Entry 8EEU (electron microscopy, 3.50 A resolution); this record covers chains H and L of the 8 polymer chains in the assembly.

Chain H:
Molecule: Fab SKT05 heavy chain
From: Macaca fascicularis
Notes: antibody fragment or engineered binder
Amino-acid sequence (239 residues; row label = number of the first residue in the row; a row labelled like 52A-52C holds insertion residues (52A, then the next letters in order)):
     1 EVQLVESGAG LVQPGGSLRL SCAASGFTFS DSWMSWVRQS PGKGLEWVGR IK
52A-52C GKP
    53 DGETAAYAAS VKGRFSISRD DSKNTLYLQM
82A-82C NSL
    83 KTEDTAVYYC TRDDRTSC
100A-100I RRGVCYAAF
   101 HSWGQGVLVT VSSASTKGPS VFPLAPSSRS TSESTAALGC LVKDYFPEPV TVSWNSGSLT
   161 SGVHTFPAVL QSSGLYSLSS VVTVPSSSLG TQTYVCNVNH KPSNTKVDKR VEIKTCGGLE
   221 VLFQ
Not modelled in the structure: 114-224
Disulfides: Cys22-Cys92, Cys100-Cys100E

Chain L:
Molecule: Fab SKT05 light chain
From: Macaca fascicularis
Notes: antibody fragment or engineered binder
Amino-acid sequence (214 residues; row label = number of the first residue in the row):
     1 DIQMTQSPSS LSASAGDRVT LTCRASQAIS FYLAWYQQKP GKAPKRLIYD ASELQGGVPS
    61 RFSGSGSGTD FTLSINSLQP EDSATYFCLQ YDSPPFTFGP GTKVEIKRTV AAPSVFIFPP
   121 SEDQVKSGTV SVVCLLNNFY PREASVKWKV DGALKTGNSQ ESVTEQDSKD NTYSLSSTLT
   181 LSSTEYQSHK VYACEVTHQG LSSPVTKSFN RGEC
Not modelled in the structure: 108-214
Disulfides: Cys23-Cys88

Interface between chain H and chain L:
Pairs across the interface (26):
  Gln39(H) with Gln38(L), hydrogen bond
  Leu45(H) with Phe87(L), hydrophobic; Phe98(L), hydrophobic
  Trp47(H) with Phe96(L)
  Arg50(H) with Phe96(L)
  Tyr91(H) with Lys42(L)
  Asp96(H) with Arg46(L), salt bridge
  Thr98(H) with Asp50(L), hydrogen bond; Tyr91(L), hydrogen bond
  Ser99(H) with Phe31(L); Tyr32(L), hydrogen bond
  Tyr100F(H) with Tyr32(L); Tyr91(L); Asp92(L)
  Ala100G(H) with Tyr91(L)
  Ala100H(H) with Tyr36(L); Tyr91(L)
  Phe100I(H) with Tyr36(L), hydrogen bond (backbone-side chain); Arg46(L); Leu89(L), hydrophobic; Phe98(L), hydrophobic
  His101(H) with Arg46(L)
  Trp103(H) with Tyr36(L), hydrophobic; Pro44(L)
  Gly104(H) with Ala43(L)
  Gln105(H) with Lys42(L)
Other interface residues (no listed pair), chain H (17 interface residues in all): Arg100A
Other interface residues (no listed pair), chain L (21 interface residues in all): Ala34, Lys45, Tyr49, Gln55, Pro94, Pro95

Overview:
Chain H and chain L form an interface of 17 and 21 residues respectively, with 5 hydrogen bonds and 1 salt
bridge. Polar pairs include Asp96(H)-Arg46(L), Gln39(H)-Gln38(L) and Thr98(H)-Asp50(L).
Chain H is Fab SKT05 heavy chain and chain L is Fab SKT05 light chain, both from Macaca fascicularis; the
structure, Venezuelan equine encephalitis virus-like particle in complex with Fab SKT05, was determined by
electron microscopy, deposited together with 8DEE, 8DEF, 8DEQ, 8DUL, 8DUN, 8DWO and 8EEV.
